PDB entry 6W1X | electron microscopy, 3.90 A resolution | chains B and H of the 12 polymer chains in the assembly

[Chain B]
Molecule: Type I-F CRISPR-associated protein Csy2
Organism: Pseudomonas aeruginosa
UniProt: B3G161 (B3G161_PSEAI); residues 1-327 here = UniProt positions 1-327
Amino-acid sequence (327 residues; numbered 1 to 327; the number before each row is that of its first residue):
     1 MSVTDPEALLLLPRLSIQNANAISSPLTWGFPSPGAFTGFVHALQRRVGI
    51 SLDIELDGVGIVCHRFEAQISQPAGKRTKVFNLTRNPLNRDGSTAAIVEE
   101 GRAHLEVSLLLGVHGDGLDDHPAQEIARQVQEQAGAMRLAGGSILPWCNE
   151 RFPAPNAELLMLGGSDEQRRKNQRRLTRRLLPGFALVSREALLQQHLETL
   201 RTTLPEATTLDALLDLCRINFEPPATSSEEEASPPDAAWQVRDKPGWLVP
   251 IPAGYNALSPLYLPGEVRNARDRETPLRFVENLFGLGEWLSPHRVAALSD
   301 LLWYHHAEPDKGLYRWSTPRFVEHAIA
Unresolved in the structure: 1-2, 223-238, 323-327

[Chain H]
Molecule: CRISPR-associated protein Csy3
Organism: Pseudomonas aeruginosa
UniProt: A0A444M080 (A0A444M080_PSEAI); residues 21-361 here correspond to UniProt positions 2-342 (UniProt number = residue number - 19)
Amino-acid sequence (360 residues; each row starts with the number of its first residue):
     2 MKSSHHHHHHENLYFQSNASKPILSTASVLAFERKLDPSDALMSAGAWAQ
    52 RDASQEWPAVTVREKSVRGTISNRLKTKDRDPAKLDASIQSPNLQTVDVA
   102 NLPSDADTLKVRFTLRVLGGAGTPSACNDAAYRDKLLQTVATYVNDQGFA
   152 ELARRYAHNLANARFLWRNRVGAEAVEVRINHIRQGEVARAWRFDALAIG
   202 LRDFKADAELDALAELIASGLSGSGHVLLEVVAFARIGDGQEVFPSQELI
   252 LDKGDKKGQKSKTLYSVRDAAAIHSQKIGNALRTIDTWYPDEDGLGPIAV
   302 EPYGSVTSQGKAYRQPKQKLDFYTLLDNWVLRDEAPAVEQQHYVIANLIR
   352 GGVFGEAEEK
Unresolved in the structure: 2-24, 358-361
Sequence notes: expression tag (2-20)

[How chain B and chain H interact]
Residue-residue contacts (49; chain B residue first):
  Gln18(B) - Ser40(H)
  Gln18(B) - Asp41(H)  hydrogen bond (side chain-backbone)
  Asn19(B) - Ser276(H)  hydrogen bond
  Arg65(B) - Arg269(H)
  Gln69(B) - Glu249(H)
  Gln69(B) - Tyr266(H)  hydrogen bond
  Ser71(B) - Ile251(H)
  Pro73(B) - Asp253(H)
  Pro73(B) - Gln260(H)
  Ala74(B) - Lys257(H)
  Ala74(B) - Lys258(H)
  Ala74(B) - Gly259(H)
  Ala74(B) - Gln260(H)  hydrogen bond (backbone-side chain)
  Gly75(B) - Asp256(H)
  Gly75(B) - Lys257(H)
  Val80(B) - Asp253(H)
  Phe81(B) - Ile251(H)
  Asn82(B) - Glu249(H)
  Asn82(B) - Leu250(H)
  Asn82(B) - Ile251(H)
  Leu83(B) - Leu250(H)  hydrogen bond (backbone-backbone)
  Thr84(B) - Leu250(H)
  Arg85(B) - Thr308(H)
  Leu88(B) - Val307(H)
  Leu88(B) - Thr308(H)
  Arg90(B) - Tyr304(H)
  Arg102(B) - Gln277(H)
  His104(B) - Asp41(H)  salt bridge
  His104(B) - Tyr266(H)  hydrogen bond
  His104(B) - Val268(H)
  Arg128(B) - Gln186(H)
  Gly135(B) - Arg117(H)  hydrogen bond (backbone-side chain)
  Ala136(B) - Leu119(H)
  Met137(B) - Arg117(H)
  Arg138(B) - Arg35(H)
  Ser143(B) - Asp38(H)  hydrogen bond
  Ser143(B) - Arg117(H)
  Ile144(B) - Arg117(H)  hydrogen bond (backbone-side chain)
  Leu145(B) - Ser40(H)
  Leu145(B) - Thr115(H)
  Pro146(B) - Arg117(H)
  Pro146(B) - Leu229(H)  hydrophobic
  Cys148(B) - Arg113(H)  hydrogen bond (backbone-side chain)
  Asn269(B) - Ser29(H)
  Asn269(B) - Val30(H)
  Asn269(B) - Asn129(H)  hydrogen bond (backbone-side chain)
  Ala270(B) - Asn129(H)  hydrogen bond (backbone-side chain)
  Arg271(B) - Cys128(H)
  Arg271(B) - Asn129(H)
Also at the interface, not in a pair above, chain B (38 interface residues in all): Glu67, Glu132, Gly142, Asn149, Glu150, Asp272, Arg273
Also at the interface, not in a pair above, chain H (36 interface residues in all): Gln56, Ala127, Ile184, Leu252, Ser306

[Overview]
Chain B and chain H form an interface of 38 and 36 residues respectively, with 12 hydrogen bonds and 1 salt
bridge. Polar contacts include His104(B)-Asp41(H), Gln18(B)-Asp41(H) and Asn19(B)-Ser276(H).
Here chain B is Type I-F CRISPR-associated protein Csy2 and chain H is CRISPR-associated protein Csy3, both
from Pseudomonas aeruginosa. Entry 6W1X (Cryo-EM structure of anti-CRISPR AcrIF9, bound to the type I-F
crRNA-guided CRISPR surveillance complex) was determined by electron microscopy together with 6WHI from the
same study.
